6BYL - chains A and D of the 4 polymer chains in the assembly; structure by X-ray diffraction, 3.35 A resolution.

[Chain A (and D)]
Protein: 14-3-3 protein gamma
Organism: Homo sapiens
Notes: chain D of this document is another copy of the same molecule, construct and numbering; everything in this record applies to it too
Reference sequence: P61981 (1433G_HUMAN); residues 2-241 here = UniProt positions 2-241
Amino-acid sequence (240 residues; numbered 2 to 241; the number before each row is that of its first residue):
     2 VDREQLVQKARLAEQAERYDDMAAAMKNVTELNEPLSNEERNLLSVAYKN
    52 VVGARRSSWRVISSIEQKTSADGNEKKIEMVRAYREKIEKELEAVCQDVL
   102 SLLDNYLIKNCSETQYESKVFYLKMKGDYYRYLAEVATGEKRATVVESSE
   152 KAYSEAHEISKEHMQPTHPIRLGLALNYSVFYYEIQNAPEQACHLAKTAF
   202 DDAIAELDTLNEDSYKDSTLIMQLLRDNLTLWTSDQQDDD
Ligand contacts: N-acetylglucosamine (NAG; 2-acetamido-2-deoxy-beta-D-glucopyranose): K50, R57, D129, R132, Y133, E136, N178, V181, E185
UniProt features mapped onto this chain:
  - site (Interaction with phosphoserine on interacting protein): R57, R132
  - modified residue: V2 (N-acetylvaline), S71 (Phosphoserine), Y133 (Phosphotyrosine), T145 (Phosphothreonine), S215 (Phosphoserine), T234 (Phosphothreonine), S235 (Phosphoserine)
  - natural variant: E15 (E15A: In DEE56; uncertain significance), K50 (K50Q: Found in an individual with autism; uncertain significance), D129 (D129E: In DEE56), R132 (R132C: In DEE56), Y133 (Y133S: Found in an individual with neurodevelopmental disorder)
Reported in the primary citation:
  - mutagenesis - R57E, R132E, Y133E: unchanged binding to glycopeptides
  - mutagenesis - N178Y, V181W: abolished binding to O-GlcNAcylated ligands
  - mutagenesis - R57E: unchanged binding to GlcNDAz crosslinking
  - mutagenesis - R57E: unchanged binding to endogenous OGT substrates

[How chain A and chain D interact]
Residue-residue contacts (40):
  D3(A) with K77(D)
  Q6(A) with K77(D); M81(D)
  Q9(A) with K78(D)
  K10(A) with M81(D)
  L13(A) with I63(D), hydrophobic; I66(D), hydrophobic; M81(D), hydrophobic; V82(D), hydrophobic
  A14(A) with Y85(D)
  Q16(A) with V62(D); I66(D)
  A17(A) with S59(D), hydrogen bond (backbone-side chain)
  R19(A) with S59(D); Y85(D), hydrogen bond; I89(D); E92(D), salt bridge
  D22(A) with Y85(D), hydrogen bond; K88(D)
  S59(A) with A17(D), hydrogen bond (side chain-backbone); R19(D)
  V62(A) with Q16(D); A17(D)
  I63(A) with L13(D), hydrophobic; A17(D), hydrophobic
  I66(A) with Q16(D)
  K77(A) with Q6(D)
  K78(A) with Q9(D)
  M81(A) with Q6(D); K10(D); L13(D), hydrophobic
  V82(A) with L13(D), hydrophobic
  Y85(A) with K10(D); L13(D), hydrophobic; A14(D); R19(D), hydrogen bond; D22(D), hydrogen bond
  K88(A) with D22(D)
  I89(A) with R19(D)
  E92(A) with R19(D), salt bridge
Other interface residues (no listed pair), chain D (23 interface residues in all): D3, R56

[In short]
22 residues of chain A and 23 residues of chain D are in contact, with 6 hydrogen bonds and 2 salt bridges.
Polar pairs include R19(A)-E92(D), A17(A)-S59(D) and R19(A)-Y85(D). The paper reports that N178Y and V181W of
chain A abolish binding to O-GlcNAcylated ligands; R57E, R132E and Y133E of chain A leave binding to
glycopeptides unchanged.
Chain A and chain D are both 14-3-3 protein gamma (Homo sapiens); the structure, Structure of 14-3-3 gamma
bound to O-GlcNAcylated thr peptide, was determined by X-ray diffraction (same publication as 6BYJ, 6BYK and
6BZD).
